PDB entry 7YOZ | electron microscopy, 4.30 A resolution (low resolution: residue-level contacts below are approximate; hydrogen-bond / salt-bridge calls are withheld) | chains H and I of the 10 polymer chains in the assembly

# Chain H
Protein: Histone H4
Organism: Homo sapiens
UniProt: P62805 (H4_HUMAN); residues 0-102 here correspond to UniProt positions 1-103 (UniProt number = residue number + 1)
Amino-acid sequence (106 residues; numbered -3 to 102; the number before each row is that of its first residue; numbers below 1 keep their minus sign (Gly-3 is residue -3)):
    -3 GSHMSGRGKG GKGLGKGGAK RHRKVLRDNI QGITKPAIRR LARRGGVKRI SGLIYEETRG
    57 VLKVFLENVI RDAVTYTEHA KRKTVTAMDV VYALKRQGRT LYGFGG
Disordered / not traced: -3 to 23, 96-102
Sequence notes: expression tag (-3 to -1)
UniProt features mapped onto this chain:
  - DNA-binding region: Lys16 to Lys20
  - modified residue: Ser1 (N-acetylserine), Arg3 (Asymmetric dimethylarginine), Lys5 (N6-(2-hydroxyisobutyryl)lysine), Lys8 (N6-(2-hydroxyisobutyryl)lysine), Lys12 (N6-(2-hydroxyisobutyryl)lysine), Lys16 (N6-(2-hydroxyisobutyryl)lysine), Lys20 (N6,N6,N6-trimethyllysine), Lys31 (N6-(2-hydroxyisobutyryl)lysine), Lys44 (N6-(2-hydroxyisobutyryl)lysine), Ser47 (Phosphoserine), Tyr51 (Phosphotyrosine), Lys59 (N6-(2-hydroxyisobutyryl)lysine), Lys77 (N6-(2-hydroxyisobutyryl)lysine), Lys79 (N6-(2-hydroxyisobutyryl)lysine), Thr80 (Phosphothreonine), Tyr88 (Phosphotyrosine), Lys91 (N6-(2-hydroxyisobutyryl)lysine)
  - cross-link (Glycyl lysine isopeptide (Lys-Gly)): Lys12 (interchain with G-Cter in SUMO2), Lys20 (interchain with G-Cter in SUMO2), Lys31 (interchain with G-Cter in SUMO2), Lys59 (interchain with G-Cter in SUMO2), Lys79 (interchain with G-Cter in SUMO2), Lys91 (interchain with G-Cter in SUMO2)

# Chain I
Molecule: Widom601 DNA FW
Organism: synthetic construct
Sequence (145 nucleotides; numbered -70 to 74; the number before each row is that of its first residue; numbers below 1 keep their minus sign (DA-70 is residue -70)):
   -70 ATCAGAATCC CGGTGCCGAG GCCGCTCAAT TGGTCGTAGA CAGCTCTAGC ACCGCTTAAA
   -10 CGCACGTACG CGCTGTCCCC CGCGTTTTAA CCGCCAAGGG GATTACTCCC TAGTCTCCAG
    50 GCACGTGTCA GATATATACA TCGAT
Disordered / not traced: -70 to -62, 60-74

# Chain H / chain I interface
Pairs across the interface (6; chain H residue first):
  Thr30(H) with DA18(I); DA19(I)
  Lys31(H) with DA19(I)
  Pro32(H) with DA18(I); DA19(I)
  Arg45(H) with DG27(I)
Interface residues without a listed pair, chain H (5 interface residues in all): Arg36
Interface residues without a listed pair, chain I (4 interface residues in all): DA26

# In short
5 residues of chain H face 4 of chain I across their interface. Curated annotation (UniProt) lists a
DNA-binding region on chain H.
Here chain H is Histone H4 (Homo sapiens) and chain I is Widom601 DNA FW (synthetic construct). Entry 7YOZ
(Cryo-EM structure of human subnucleosome (intermediate form)) was determined by electron microscopy together
with 7X57 and 7X58 from the same study.
